Entry 9MI6 (X-ray diffraction, 2.41 A resolution); this record covers chains A and H of the 4 polymer chains in the assembly.

# Chain A
Protein: IgG receptor FcRn large subunit p51
Organism: Homo sapiens
UniProtKB: P55899 (FCGRN_HUMAN); residues 1-274 here correspond to UniProt positions 24-297 (UniProt number = residue number + 23)
Amino-acid sequence (280 residues; numbered 1 to 280; the number before each row is that of its first residue):
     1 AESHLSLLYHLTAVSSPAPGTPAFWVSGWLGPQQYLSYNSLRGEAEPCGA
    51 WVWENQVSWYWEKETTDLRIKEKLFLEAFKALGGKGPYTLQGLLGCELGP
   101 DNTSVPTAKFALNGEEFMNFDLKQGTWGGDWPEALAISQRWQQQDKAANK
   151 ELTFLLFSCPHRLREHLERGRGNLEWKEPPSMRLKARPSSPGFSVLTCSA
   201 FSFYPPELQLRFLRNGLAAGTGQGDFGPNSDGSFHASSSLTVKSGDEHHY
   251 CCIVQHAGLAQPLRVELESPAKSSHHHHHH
Disordered / not traced: 1-3, 270-280
Construct notes: expression tag (275-280)
Cystine bridges: C96-C159, C198-C252
Glycans and other covalent adducts: N-acetylglucosamine (NAG) linked to N102
UniProt features mapped onto this chain:
  - region: E268 to S274 (Connecting peptide)
  - glycosylation: N102 (N-linked (GlcNAc...) asparagine)

# Chain H
Protein: nipocalimab Fab heavy chain
Organism: Homo sapiens
Notes: antibody fragment or engineered binder
Amino-acid sequence (220 residues; numbered 1 to 220; the number before each row is that of its first residue):
     1 EVQLLESGGGLVQPGGSLRLSCAASGFTFSTYAMGWVRQAPGKGLEWVSS
    51 IGASGSQTRYADSVKGRFTISRDNSKNTLYLQMNSLRAEDTAVYYCARLA
   101 IGDSYWGQGTMVTVSSASTKGPSVFPLAPSSKSTSGGTAALGCLVKDYFP
   151 EPVTVSWNSGALTSGVHTFPAVLQSSGLYSLSSVVTVPSSSLGTQTYICN
   201 VNHKPSNTKVDKKVEPKSCD
Disordered / not traced: 133-136
Cystine bridges: C22-C96, C143-C199

# Interface between chain A and chain H
Residue-residue contacts - 21 pairs, chain A then chain H:
  G129(A) - A53(H)
  D130(A) - A33(H)
  D130(A) - G52(H)
  D130(A) - A53(H)  hydrogen bond (backbone-backbone)
  D130(A) - S54(H)  hydrogen bond
  D130(A) - S56(H)  hydrogen bond
  D130(A) - Q57(H)
  W131(A) - A33(H)  hydrophobic
  W131(A) - S50(H)
  W131(A) - I51(H)
  W131(A) - G52(H)
  W131(A) - Q57(H)  hydrogen bond
  W131(A) - R59(H)
  P132(A) - A33(H)
  P132(A) - L99(H)  hydrophobic
  P132(A) - A100(H)  hydrophobic
  P132(A) - I101(H)
  L135(A) - T31(H)
  L135(A) - Y32(H)  hydrophobic
  A136(A) - I101(H)  hydrophobic
  Q139(A) - Y32(H)
Other interface residues (no listed pair), chain A (9 interface residues in all): A81, E133
Other interface residues (no listed pair), chain H (15 interface residues in all): G55

# Summary
Chain A and chain H form an interface of 9 and 15 residues respectively, with 4 hydrogen bonds. Polar pairs
include D130(A)-S54(H), D130(A)-S56(H) and W131(A)-Q57(H). N-acetylglucosamine is covalently linked to
N102(A).
Here chain A is IgG receptor FcRn large subunit p51 and chain H is nipocalimab Fab heavy chain, both from Homo
sapiens. Entry 9MI6 (Crystal structure of human FcRn in complex with nipocalimab Fab fragment) was determined
by X-ray diffraction.
